7CSV - chains A and B; structure by X-ray diffraction, 1.71 A resolution.

== Chain A (and B) ==
Protein: HTH cro/C1-type domain-containing protein
Organism: Pseudomonas aeruginosa PAO1
Notes: chain B of this document is another copy of the same molecule, construct and numbering; everything in this record applies to it too
UniProt: Q9HVC1 (Q9HVC1_PSEAE); numbering as in UniProt (aligned over 1-101)
Chain sequence (101 residues; each row starts with the number of its first residue):
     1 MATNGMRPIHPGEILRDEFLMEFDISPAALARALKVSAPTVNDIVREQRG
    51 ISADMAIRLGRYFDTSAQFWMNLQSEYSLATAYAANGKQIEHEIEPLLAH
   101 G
Unresolved in the structure: 1, 100-101 (chain B: 1-3, 101)

== How chain A and chain B interact ==
Pairs across the interface (65; chain A residue first):
  Phe23(A) with Leu97(B), hydrophobic
  Ile25(A) with Leu97(B), hydrophobic
  Ala33(A) with Ile94(B)
  Leu34(A) with Ile94(B)
  Lys35(A) with Glu93(B)
  Ala53(A) with Ser78(B); Leu79(B); Ala82(B), hydrophobic
  Asp54(A) with Ile90(B)
  Ile57(A) with Leu79(B), hydrophobic; Ala82(B), hydrophobic; Tyr83(B); Ile90(B), hydrophobic
  Arg58(A) with Ile90(B); Glu93(B), salt bridge; Ile94(B)
  Arg61(A) with Glu91(B), hydrogen bond (side chain-backbone); Ile94(B), hydrogen bond (side chain-backbone); Pro96(B)
  Tyr62(A) with Ile94(B), hydrophobic; Glu95(B); Pro96(B); Leu97(B), hydrogen bond (backbone-backbone)
  Phe63(A) with Leu97(B), hydrophobic
  Asp64(A) with Leu98(B)
  Ala67(A) with Leu79(B), hydrophobic
  Gln68(A) with Asn72(B); Ser75(B), hydrogen bond; Glu76(B), hydrogen bond; Leu79(B)
  Met71(A) with Ser75(B); Leu79(B), hydrophobic
  Asn72(A) with Gln68(B); Asn72(B)
  Ser75(A) with Gln68(B), hydrogen bond; Met71(B)
  Glu76(A) with Gln68(B), hydrogen bond
  Ser78(A) with Ala53(B)
  Leu79(A) with Ala53(B); Ile57(B), hydrophobic; Ala67(B), hydrophobic; Gln68(B); Met71(B), hydrophobic
  Ala82(A) with Ala53(B), hydrophobic; Ile57(B), hydrophobic
  Tyr83(A) with Ile57(B)
  Asn86(A) with Asp54(B), hydrogen bond
  Ile90(A) with Asp54(B); Ile57(B), hydrophobic; Arg58(B)
  Glu91(A) with Arg61(B), hydrogen bond (backbone-side chain)
  Glu93(A) with Lys35(B), hydrogen bond (backbone-side chain); Arg58(B), salt bridge
  Ile94(A) with Ala33(B); Leu34(B); Arg58(B); Arg61(B), hydrogen bond (backbone-side chain); Tyr62(B), hydrophobic
  Glu95(A) with Tyr62(B)
  Pro96(A) with Arg61(B); Tyr62(B)
  Leu97(A) with Phe23(B), hydrophobic; Tyr62(B), hydrogen bond (backbone-backbone); Asp64(B)
  Ala99(A) with Phe23(B), hydrophobic
Also at the interface, not in a pair above, chain A (33 interface residues in all): Ala56
Also at the interface, not in a pair above, chain B (33 interface residues in all): Ile25, Ala56, Phe63, Asn86

== Summary ==
The chain A/chain B interface involves 33 residues from each chain; the contacts include 12 hydrogen bonds and
2 salt bridges. Among the polar pairs are Arg58(A)-Glu93(B), Arg61(A)-Glu91(B) and Arg61(A)-Ile94(B).
Chain A and chain B are both HTH cro/C1-type domain-containing protein (Pseudomonas aeruginosa PAO1); the
structure, Pseudomonas aeruginosa antitoxin HigA, was determined by X-ray diffraction together with 7CSW and
7CSY from the same study.
